Entry 9IQX (electron microscopy, 3.37 A resolution); this record covers chains C and D of the 6 polymer chains in the assembly.

# Chain C (and D)
Name: Transient receptor potential cation channel subfamily V member 4
Organism: Homo sapiens
Notes: chain D of this document is another copy of the same molecule, construct and numbering; everything in this record applies to it too
UniProtKB: Q9HBA0 (TRPV4_HUMAN); numbering as in UniProt (aligned over 148-787)
Sequence (640 residues; row label = number of the first residue in the row):
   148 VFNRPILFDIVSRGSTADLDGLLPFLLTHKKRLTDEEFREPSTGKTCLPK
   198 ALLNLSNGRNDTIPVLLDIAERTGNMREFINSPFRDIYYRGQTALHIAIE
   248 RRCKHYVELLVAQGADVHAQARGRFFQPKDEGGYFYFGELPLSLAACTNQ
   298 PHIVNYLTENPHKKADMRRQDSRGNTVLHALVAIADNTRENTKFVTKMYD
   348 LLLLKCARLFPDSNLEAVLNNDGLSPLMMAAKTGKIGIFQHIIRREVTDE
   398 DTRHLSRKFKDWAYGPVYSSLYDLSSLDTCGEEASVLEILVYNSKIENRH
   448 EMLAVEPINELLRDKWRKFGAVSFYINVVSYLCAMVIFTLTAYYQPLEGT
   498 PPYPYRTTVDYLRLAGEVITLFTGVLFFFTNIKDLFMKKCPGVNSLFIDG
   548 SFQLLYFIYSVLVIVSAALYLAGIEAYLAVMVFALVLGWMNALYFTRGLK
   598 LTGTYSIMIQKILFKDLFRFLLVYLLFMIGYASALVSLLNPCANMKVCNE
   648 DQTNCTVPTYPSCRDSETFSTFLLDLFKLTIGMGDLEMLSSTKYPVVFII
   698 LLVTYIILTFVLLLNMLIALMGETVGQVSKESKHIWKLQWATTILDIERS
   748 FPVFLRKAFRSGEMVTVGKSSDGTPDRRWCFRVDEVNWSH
Unresolved in the structure: 148-149, 531-548, 640-658, 787 (chain D: 148, 533-547, 640-657, 787)
Disulfides: Cys639-Cys660
Small-molecule neighbours:
  - phosphatidyl serine (P5S; O-[(R)-{[(2R)-2,3-bis(octadecanoyloxy)propyl]oxy}(hydroxy)phosphoryl]-L-serine): Phe471, Ile473, Asn474, Ser477, Tyr478, Ala481, Phe519, Thr520, Leu523, Phe524, Tyr553, Ala589, Thr593, Arg594, Gly595, Leu596, Leu598
  - (1R)-1-(3-ethylphenyl)ethane-1,2-diol (U6L): Asn474, Thr527, Gln550, Asp743, Arg746, Ser747
Swiss-Prot annotation at these positions:
  - motif: Gly679 to Asp682 (Selectivity filter)
  - binding site (ATP): Lys192, Lys197, Asn201, Tyr236 to Gln239, Arg248
  - binding site (a 1,2-diacyl-sn-glycero-3-phospho-(1D-myo-inositol-4,5-bisphosphate)): Arg249 to Lys251, Asn296 to His299, Lys344
  - binding site (Ca(2+)): Asp682
  - modified residue: Tyr253 (Phosphotyrosine)
  - natural variant: Glu183 (E183K: Found in a patient with spondyloepiphyseal dysplasia Maroteaux type), Lys197 (K197R: In MTD), Leu199 (L199F: In MTD), Arg232 (R232C: In HMND8 and CMT2C), Arg269 (R269C: In CMT2C; R269H: In HMND8 and CMT2C), Gly270 (G270V: In FDAB), Arg271 (R271P: In FDAB), Phe273 (F273L: In FDAB), Glu278 (E278K: In SMDK), Thr295 (T295A: In MTD), Arg315 (R315W: In CMT2C), Arg316 (R316C: In CMT2C and SPSMA; R316H: In CMT2C), 21 further natural variant entries in UniProt
  - mutagenesis: Phe231 (F231C: Decreased ATP-binding), Lys251 (K251E: No effect on channel activity. No effect on interaction with membranes enriched in phosphatidylinositol-2,4-bisphosphate), Asn296 (N296D: Loss of interaction with membranes enriched in phosphatidylinositol-2,4-bisphosphate; when associated with P-299), His299 (H299P: Strongly decreased interaction with membranes enriched in phosphatidylinositol-2,4-bisphosphate. Loss of interaction with membranes enriched in phosphatidylinositol-2,4-bisphosphate ...), Lys344 (K344E: No effect on channel activity. No effect on interaction with membranes enriched in phosphatidylinositol-2,4-bisphosphate), Met680 (M680D: Loss of Ca(2+) influx. Loss of DDX3X translocation to the nucleus)

# Interface between chain C and chain D
Contacting residue pairs (56):
  Trp409(C) with Glu187(D); Ser189(D); Thr190(D); Asp233(D)
  Tyr411(C) with Thr190(D); Lys192(D); Leu200(D); Phe231(D), hydrophobic; Tyr236(D), hydrophobic
  Pro413(C) with Tyr236(D)
  Val414(C) with Tyr235(D), hydrophobic; Phe272(D), hydrophobic
  Thr486(C) with Ser630(D)
  Ala489(C) with Ser634(D), hydrogen bond (backbone-side chain)
  Tyr490(C) with Val633(D), hydrophobic; Arg661(D); Phe666(D)
  Leu494(C) with Pro638(D); Arg661(D)
  Glu572(C) with Lys690(D), salt bridge; Tyr691(D), hydrogen bond (backbone-side chain)
  Ala573(C) with Tyr691(D)
  Leu575(C) with Ser634(D); Leu635(D)
  Ala576(C) with Leu635(D), hydrophobic; Val694(D), hydrophobic
  Val579(C) with Ala631(D); Ser634(D); Leu635(D), hydrophobic; Leu698(D), hydrophobic
  Phe580(C) with Val694(D), hydrophobic; Ile697(D), hydrophobic
  Leu582(C) with Ala631(D), hydrophobic
  Val583(C) with Leu698(D), hydrophobic
  Ser603(C) with Phe617(D); Val620(D); Leu709(D); Asn712(D), hydrogen bond (backbone-side chain)
  Ile604(C) with Val708(D), hydrophobic; Leu709(D), hydrophobic; Asn712(D)
  Ile606(C) with Asn712(D); Ile715(D), hydrophobic
  Gln607(C) with Val708(D); Asn712(D)
  Ile609(C) with Leu711(D), hydrophobic
  Phe611(C) with Ile704(D), hydrophobic
  Leu614(C) with Ile704(D), hydrophobic
  Leu714(C) with Leu711(D), hydrophobic
  Leu717(C) with Leu711(D), hydrophobic
  Met718(C) with Ile715(D), hydrophobic; Met718(D), hydrophobic
  Asp781(C) with Tyr235(D)
  Val783(C) with Phe272(D), hydrophobic
  Trp785(C) with Phe272(D), hydrophobic; Tyr281(D)
Other interface residues (no listed pair), chain C (34 interface residues in all): Ala410, Met587, Tyr591, Ile715, Thr721
Other interface residues (no listed pair), chain D (38 interface residues in all): Gln239, Ile244, Gly627, Asp662, Leu705

# Overview
34 residues of chain C and 38 residues of chain D are in contact; the contacts include 3 hydrogen bonds and 1
salt bridge. Among the polar pairs are Glu572(C)-Lys690(D), Ala489(C)-Ser634(D) and Glu572(C)-Tyr691(D). Bound
to chain C: phosphatidyl serine and (1R)-1-(3-ethylphenyl)ethane-1,2-diol.
Chain C and chain D are both Transient receptor potential cation channel subfamily V member 4 (Homo sapiens);
the structure, Cryo-EM structure of the human TRPV4-RhoA in complex with AH001, was determined by electron
microscopy together with 9IQY from the same study.
